7K2N - chains A and P; structure by X-ray diffraction, 2.22 A resolution.

== Chain A ==
Protein: Kelch-like ECH-associated protein 1
Source organism: Homo sapiens
UniProtKB: Q14145 (KEAP1_HUMAN); numbering as in UniProt (aligned over 324-624)
Chain sequence (301 residues; row label = number of the first residue in the row):
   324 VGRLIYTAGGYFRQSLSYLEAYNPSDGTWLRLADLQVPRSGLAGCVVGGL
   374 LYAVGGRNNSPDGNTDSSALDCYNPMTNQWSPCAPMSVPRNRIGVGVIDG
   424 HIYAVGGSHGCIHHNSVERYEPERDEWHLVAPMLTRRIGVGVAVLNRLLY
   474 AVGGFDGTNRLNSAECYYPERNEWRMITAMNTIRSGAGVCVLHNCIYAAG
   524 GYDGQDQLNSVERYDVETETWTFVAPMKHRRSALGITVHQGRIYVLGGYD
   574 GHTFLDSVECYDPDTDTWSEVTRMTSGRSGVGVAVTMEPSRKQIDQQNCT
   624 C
Unresolved in the structure: 324-326, 610-624
Differences from the reference sequence: conflict Ser613 (Cys in Q14145)
Curated features (UniProtKB/Swiss-Prot):
  - site: Cys434 (Sensor for electrophilic agents)
  - modified residue: Cys434 (S-cGMP-cysteine)
  - natural variant: Gly333 (G333C: In a NSCLC cell line), Gly350 (G350S: In a NSCLC cell line), Gly364 (G364C: In a lung adenocarcinoma cell line), Gly430 (G430C: In a lung adenocarcinoma patient), Ala522 (A522V: In a breast cancer sample)
  - mutagenesis: Tyr334 (Y334A: Loss of interaction with NFE2L2/NRF2. Strongly reduces repression of NFE2L2/NRF2-dependent gene expression. Loss of interaction with PGAM5), Arg380 (R380A: Loss of interaction with NFE2L2/NRF2. Abolishes repression of NFE2L2/NRF2-dependent gene expression. Impaired interaction with SQSTM1/p62), Asn382 (N382A: Loss of interaction with NFE2L2/NRF2. Strongly reduces repression of NFE2L2/NRF2-dependent gene expression. Impaired interaction with SQSTM1/p62), Arg415 (R415A: Loss of interaction with NFE2L2/NRF2. Abolishes repression of NFE2L2/NRF2-dependent gene expression. Loss of interaction with PGAM5. Does not affect interaction with SQSTM1/p62), His436 (H436A: Loss of interaction with NFE2L2/NRF2. Abolishes repression of NFE2L2/NRF2-dependent gene expression. Does not affect interaction with SQSTM1/p62), Phe478 (F478A: Abolishes repression of NFE2L2/NRF2-dependent gene expression), Arg483 (R483A: Loss of interaction with NFE2L2/NRF2. Abolishes repression of NFE2L2/NRF2-dependent gene expression. Loss of interaction with PGAM5. Does not affect interaction with SQSTM1/p62), Tyr525 (Y525A: Loss of interaction with NFE2L2/NRF2. Strongly reduces repression of NFE2L2/NRF2-dependent gene expression. Abolishes interaction with SQSTM1/p62), Tyr572 (Y572A: Loss of interaction with NFE2L2/NRF2. Strongly reduces repression of NFE2L2/NRF2-dependent gene expression. Loss of interaction with PGAM5. Abolishes interaction with SQSTM1/p62), Lys615 (K615R: Decreases binding to PGCKA1. Increases protein half-life)

== Chain P ==
Protein: (Bal)dpetge
Chain sequence (7 residues; each row starts with the number of its first residue):
    76 XDPETGE
Modified positions: BAL (beta-alanine) at position 76
Covalently attached groups: covalent link BAL_76-Glu82

== How chain A and chain P interact ==
Pairs across the interface - 26 pairs, chain A then chain P:
  Tyr334(A) - Gly81(P)
  Tyr334(A) - Glu82(P)
  Ser363(A) - Glu82(P)  hydrogen bond
  Arg380(A) - Glu82(P)  salt bridge
  Asn382(A) - Glu82(P)  hydrogen bond
  Arg415(A) - Asp77(P)  salt bridge
  Arg415(A) - Glu79(P)  salt bridge
  Arg415(A) - Thr80(P)
  Arg483(A) - Pro78(P)
  Arg483(A) - Glu79(P)  salt bridge
  Ser508(A) - Glu79(P)  hydrogen bond
  Gly509(A) - Glu79(P)
  Tyr525(A) - Pro78(P)  hydrophobic
  Tyr525(A) - Glu79(P)
  Gln530(A) - Pro78(P)  hydrogen bond (side chain-backbone)
  Gln530(A) - Glu79(P)
  Ser555(A) - Glu79(P)  hydrogen bond (side chain-backbone)
  Ala556(A) - Glu79(P)
  Ala556(A) - Thr80(P)
  Tyr572(A) - Pro78(P)
  Tyr572(A) - Glu79(P)
  Tyr572(A) - Thr80(P)
  Tyr572(A) - Gly81(P)
  Phe577(A) - Thr80(P)
  Phe577(A) - Gly81(P)
  Ser602(A) - Thr80(P)  hydrogen bond (side chain-backbone)
Other interface residues (no listed pair), chain A (18 interface residues in all): Ser338, Ile461, Phe478

== In short ==
The interface between chain A and chain P involves 18 residues on one side and 6 on the other; the contacts
include 6 hydrogen bonds and 4 salt bridges. Among the polar pairs are Arg380(A)-Glu82(P), Arg415(A)-Asp77(P)
and Arg415(A)-Glu79(P).
Chain A is Kelch-like ECH-associated protein 1 (Homo sapiens) and chain P is (Bal)dpetge; the structure, Kelch
domain of human KEAP1 bound to Nrf2-based cyclic peptide, c[BAL-DEETGE], was determined by X-ray diffraction
(same publication as 7K29, 7K2A, 7K2B, 7K2C, 7K2E, 7K2O and 7K2P).
